Entry 4IDY (X-ray diffraction, 2.00 A resolution); this record covers chain A.

Chain A:
Molecule: Methionine aminopeptidase 2
From: Mycobacterium tuberculosis
Notes: EC 3.4.11.18
Reference sequence: P0A5J2 (AMPM2_MYCTU); residue numbers follow UniProt; this construct covers 1-285
Sequence (291 residues; row label = number of the first residue in the row; numbers below 1 keep their minus sign (His-5 is residue -5)):
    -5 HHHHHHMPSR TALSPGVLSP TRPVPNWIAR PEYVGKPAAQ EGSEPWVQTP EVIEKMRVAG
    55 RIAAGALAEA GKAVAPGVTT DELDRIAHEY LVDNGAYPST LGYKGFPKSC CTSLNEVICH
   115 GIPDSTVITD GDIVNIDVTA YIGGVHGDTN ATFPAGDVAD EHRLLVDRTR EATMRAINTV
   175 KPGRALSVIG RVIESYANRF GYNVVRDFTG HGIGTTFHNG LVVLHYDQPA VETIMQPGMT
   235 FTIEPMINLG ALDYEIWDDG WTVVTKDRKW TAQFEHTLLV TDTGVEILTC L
Not modelled in the structure: -5 to 3
Differences from the reference sequence: expression tag (-5 to 0)
Modified residues: Cys284 (s,s-(2-hydroxyethyl)thiocysteine; CME)
Bound ions: K+: Ser107, Asn109, Val111, Thr265
Residues lining bound ligands: 2-hydroxyethyl disulfide (HED): Thr94, Tyr97, Phe100, Cys105, His114, Asp131, Val132, Thr133, Asp142, Phe211, His212, Trp255

Summary:
Bound to chain A: 2-hydroxyethyl disulfide. The K+ site is built by Ser107, Asn109, Val111 and Thr265.
Chain A is Methionine aminopeptidase 2 (Mycobacterium tuberculosis); the structure, Mycobacterium Tuberculosis
Methionine aminopeptidase Type 1c in complex with 2-hydroxyethyl disulfide, was determined by X-ray
diffraction together with 4OOK, 4IEC and 4IF7 from the same study.
